PDB entry 5AYY | X-ray diffraction, 3.09 A resolution | chains C and D of the 6 polymer chains in the assembly

Chain C (and D):
Molecule: Nicotinate-nucleotide pyrophosphorylase [carboxylating]
Source organism: Homo sapiens
Notes: EC 2.4.2.19; chain D of this document is another copy of the same molecule, construct and numbering; everything in this record applies to it too
UniProtKB: V9HWJ5 (V9HWJ5_HUMAN); residues 1-297 here = UniProt positions 1-297
Chain sequence (305 residues; each row starts with the number of its first residue):
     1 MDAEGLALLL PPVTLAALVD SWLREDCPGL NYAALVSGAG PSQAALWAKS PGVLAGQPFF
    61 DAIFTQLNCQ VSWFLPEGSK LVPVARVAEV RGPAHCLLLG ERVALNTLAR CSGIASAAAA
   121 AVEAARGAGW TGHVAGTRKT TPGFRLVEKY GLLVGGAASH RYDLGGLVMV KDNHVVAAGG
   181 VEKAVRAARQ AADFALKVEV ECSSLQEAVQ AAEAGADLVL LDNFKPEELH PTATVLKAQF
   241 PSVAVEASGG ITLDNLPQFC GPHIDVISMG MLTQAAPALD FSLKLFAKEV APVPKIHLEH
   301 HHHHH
Unresolved in the structure: 290-305
Differences from the reference sequence: expression tag (298-305)
Ligand contacts: quinolinic acid (NTM): Gly136, Thr137, Arg138, Lys139, His160, Arg161, Met169, Lys171, Leu220, Glu246, Ser248, Ser268
What the authors report for this chain:
  - binding site for quinolinic acid: His160, Arg161
  - self-association interface (contacts with another copy of this molecule); pairs are residue here / residue on that copy: Asp193-His133 (salt bridge)
  - allosteric site: Arg161 (proposed by the authors, not directly observed)

Chain C / chain D interface:
Contacting residue pairs (98):
  Trp22(C) with Pro142(D), hydrophobic; Gly143(D)
  Glu25(C) with Thr141(D); Pro142(D); Gly143(D), hydrogen bond (side chain-backbone); Phe144(D), hydrogen bond (side chain-backbone); Arg145(D), hydrogen bond (side chain-backbone)
  Asp26(C) with Arg138(D), salt bridge; Arg145(D), salt bridge; Asp163(D); Leu164(D)
  Cys27(C) with Leu164(D), hydrophobic
  Pro28(C) with Asp163(D)
  Asn31(C) with Leu164(D)
  Tyr32(C) with Gly165(D); Val168(D), hydrophobic; Ala191(D); Leu196(D), hydrophobic
  Ala33(C) with His174(D)
  Leu35(C) with Ala187(D)
  Val36(C) with His174(D); Ala178(D); Ala184(D); Ala188(D), hydrophobic
  Ser37(C) with Ala177(D)
  Leu98(C) with Asn173(D); His174(D)
  Leu99(C) with Leu164(D), hydrophobic
  Glu101(C) with Asn173(D), hydrogen bond
  Arg102(C) with Arg138(D); Lys139(D)
  Asn106(C) with Arg138(D), hydrogen bond (side chain-backbone); Lys139(D); Thr140(D), hydrogen bond (side chain-backbone); Gln274(D)
  Thr107(C) with Pro142(D)
  Ala109(C) with Gln274(D)
  Arg110(C) with Lys139(D), hydrogen bond (side chain-backbone); Thr140(D), hydrogen bond (side chain-backbone); Thr141(D), hydrogen bond; Thr273(D); Gln274(D), hydrogen bond
  Arg138(C) with Asp26(D), salt bridge; Arg102(D); Asn106(D), hydrogen bond (backbone-side chain)
  Lys139(C) with Arg102(D); Asn106(D); Arg110(D), hydrogen bond (backbone-side chain)
  Thr140(C) with Asn106(D), hydrogen bond (backbone-side chain); Arg110(D)
  Thr141(C) with Glu25(D); Arg110(D), hydrogen bond; Phe144(D)
  Pro142(C) with Trp22(D); Glu25(D); Thr107(D); Phe144(D), hydrophobic
  Gly143(C) with Trp22(D); Glu25(D), hydrogen bond (backbone-side chain)
  Phe144(C) with Glu25(D), hydrogen bond (backbone-side chain); Thr141(D); Pro142(D), hydrophobic
  Arg145(C) with Glu25(D), hydrogen bond (backbone-side chain); Asp26(D), salt bridge
  Asp163(C) with Asp26(D); Pro28(D)
  Leu164(C) with Asp26(D)
  Val168(C) with Tyr32(D), hydrophobic
  Asp172(C) with Lys284(D)
  Asn173(C) with Leu98(D); Glu101(D), hydrogen bond; Leu283(D), hydrogen bond (side chain-backbone); Lys284(D); Leu285(D), hydrogen bond (side chain-backbone)
  His174(C) with Ala33(D); Val36(D); Leu98(D)
  Ala177(C) with Ser37(D)
  Ala178(C) with Val36(D)
  Ala184(C) with Val36(D)
  Ala188(C) with Val36(D), hydrophobic
  Ala191(C) with Tyr32(D)
  Leu196(C) with Tyr32(D), hydrophobic
  Thr273(C) with Arg110(D)
  Gln274(C) with Asn106(D); Ala109(D); Arg110(D); Pro277(D); Ala278(D), hydrogen bond (backbone-backbone)
  Pro277(C) with Gln274(D); Ala275(D), hydrophobic
  Ala278(C) with Gln274(D), hydrogen bond (backbone-backbone)
  Leu283(C) with Asn173(D), hydrogen bond (backbone-side chain)
  Lys284(C) with Asp172(D); Asn173(D)
  Leu285(C) with Asn173(D), hydrogen bond (backbone-side chain); Val176(D); Ala177(D), hydrophobic
Other interface residues (no listed pair), chain C (55 interface residues in all): Leu30, Ala94, Val103, Glu148, Gly165, Val170, Val176, Ala187, Ala275
Other interface residues (no listed pair), chain D (54 interface residues in all): Cys27, Leu30, Leu35, Ala94, Leu99, Val103, Glu148, Val170

Summary:
Chain C and chain D form an interface of 55 and 54 residues respectively; the contacts include 24 hydrogen
bonds and 4 salt bridges. Polar contacts include Asp26(C)-Arg138(D), Asp26(C)-Arg145(D) and
Glu25(C)-Gly143(D). Chain C binds quinolinic acid. From the paper: a binding site for quinolinic acid at
His160(C) and Arg161(C); an allosteric site at Arg161(C).
Both chains are Nicotinate-nucleotide pyrophosphorylase [carboxylating] (Homo sapiens). Entry 5AYY (Crystal
structure of human quinolinate phosphoribosyltransferase in complex with the reactant quinolinate) was
determined by X-ray diffraction together with 5AYX from the same study.
